PDB entry 5M5S | X-ray diffraction, 1.88 A resolution | chains A and G of the 3 polymer chains in the assembly

[Chain A]
Molecule: Clathrin heavy chain 1
Organism: Bos taurus
UniProtKB: P49951 (CLH1_BOVIN); numbering as in UniProt (aligned over 1-363)
Sequence (365 residues; each row starts with the number of its first residue; numbers below 1 keep their minus sign (Gly-1 is residue -1)):
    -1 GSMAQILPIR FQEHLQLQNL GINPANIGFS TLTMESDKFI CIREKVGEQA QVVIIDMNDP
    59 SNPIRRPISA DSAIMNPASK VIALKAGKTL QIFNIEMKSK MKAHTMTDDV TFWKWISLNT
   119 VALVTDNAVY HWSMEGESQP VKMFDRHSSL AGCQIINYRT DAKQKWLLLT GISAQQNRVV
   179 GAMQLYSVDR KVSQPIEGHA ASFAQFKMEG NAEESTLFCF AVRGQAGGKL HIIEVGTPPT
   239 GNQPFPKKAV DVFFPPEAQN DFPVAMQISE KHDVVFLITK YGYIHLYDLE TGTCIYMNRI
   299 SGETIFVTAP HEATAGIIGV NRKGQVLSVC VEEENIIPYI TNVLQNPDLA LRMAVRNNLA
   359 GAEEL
Disordered / not traced: -1 to 3
Differences from the reference sequence: expression tag (-1 to 0)
Curated features (UniProtKB/Swiss-Prot):
  - region: Ala68 to Asp107 (WD40-like repeat 2), Thr302 to Glu330 (WD40-like repeat 7)
  - modified residue: Ala2 (N-acetylalanine), Ser67 (Phosphoserine), Thr105 (Phosphothreonine), Tyr184 (Phosphotyrosine)
From the paper describing this entry:
  - mutagenesis - Q89A/F91K, Q192Y: unchanged binding to GST-AmphCBM
  - mutagenesis - Q89A/F91K, Q192Y: unchanged binding to GST-Amph4T1
  - mutagenesis - Q89A/F91K, Q192Y: decreased binding to GST-AP2CBM
  - mutagenesis - Q89A/F91K/Q192Y: abolished binding to GST-AP2CBM
  - mutagenesis - Q152L/I154Q, I154Q: decreased binding to GST-Wbox
  - mutagenesis - E11K: decreased stability
  - mutagenesis - F9W: unchanged stability
  - mutagenesis - Q14D/Q16M/N17S: increased stability

[Chain G]
Molecule: Amphiphysin
Notes: fragment: Clathrin-box motif
UniProtKB: P49418 (AMPH_HUMAN); residues 1-10 here correspond to UniProt positions 349-358 (UniProt number = residue number + 348)
Sequence (10 residues; numbered 1 to 10; the number before each row is that of its first residue):
     1 ETLLDLDFDP

[Interface between chain A and chain G]
Residue-residue contacts (22; chain A residue first):
  Leu183(A) - Leu3(G)
  Leu183(A) - Leu4(G)  hydrophobic
  Ser185(A) - Leu3(G)
  Arg188(A) - Glu1(G)
  Arg188(A) - Thr2(G)  hydrogen bond (side chain-backbone)
  Arg188(A) - Leu3(G)
  Val190(A) - Glu1(G)
  Val190(A) - Leu3(G)
  Gln192(A) - Thr2(G)
  Gln192(A) - Leu3(G)  hydrogen bond (side chain-backbone)
  Gln192(A) - Leu4(G)  hydrogen bond (side chain-backbone)
  Gln192(A) - Leu6(G)
  Phe216(A) - Leu4(G)  hydrophobic
  His229(A) - Phe8(G)
  Ile231(A) - Asp5(G)
  Glu232(A) - Leu4(G)
  Val233(A) - Leu4(G)  hydrophobic
  Lys245(A) - Asp5(G)  hydrogen bond (side chain-backbone)
  Lys245(A) - Asp7(G)  hydrogen bond (side chain-backbone)
  Lys245(A) - Phe8(G)
  Lys246(A) - Phe8(G)
  Ala247(A) - Phe8(G)  hydrophobic
Also at the interface, not in a pair above, chain A (18 interface residues in all): Trp164, Tyr184, Ser191, Ile194, Phe218
Interface features reported in the paper:
  - interface residues, chain A: Trp164(A), Leu183(A), Val190(A), Gln192(A), Ile194(A), Phe216(A), Phe218(A), His229(A), Ile231(A), Val233(A), Lys245(A), Ala247(A)

[In short]
18 residues of chain A face 8 of chain G across their interface, with 5 hydrogen bonds. Polar contacts include
Arg188(A)-Thr2(G), Gln192(A)-Leu3(G) and Gln192(A)-Leu4(G). The paper reports that Q89A/F91K and Q192Y of
chain A reduce binding to GST-AP2CBM; interface residues Trp164(A), Leu183(A) and Val190(A) among others; 8
substitutions were tested in all.
Here chain A is Clathrin heavy chain 1 (Bos taurus) and chain G is Amphiphysin. Entry 5M5S (Clathrin heavy
chain N-terminal domain bound to amphiphysin clathrin-box motif) was determined by X-ray diffraction,
deposited together with 5M5V, 5M61, 5M5T and 5M5R.
